4ZIT - chains A and B of the 3 polymer chains in the assembly; structure by X-ray diffraction, 3.30 A resolution.

Chain A (and B):
Name: Multidrug efflux pump subunit AcrB
Source organism: Escherichia coli K-12
Notes: chain B of this document is another copy of the same molecule, construct and numbering; everything in this record applies to it too
UniProtKB: P31224 (ACRB_ECOLI); numbering as in UniProt (aligned over 1-1049)
Sequence (1049 residues; row label = number of the first residue in the row):
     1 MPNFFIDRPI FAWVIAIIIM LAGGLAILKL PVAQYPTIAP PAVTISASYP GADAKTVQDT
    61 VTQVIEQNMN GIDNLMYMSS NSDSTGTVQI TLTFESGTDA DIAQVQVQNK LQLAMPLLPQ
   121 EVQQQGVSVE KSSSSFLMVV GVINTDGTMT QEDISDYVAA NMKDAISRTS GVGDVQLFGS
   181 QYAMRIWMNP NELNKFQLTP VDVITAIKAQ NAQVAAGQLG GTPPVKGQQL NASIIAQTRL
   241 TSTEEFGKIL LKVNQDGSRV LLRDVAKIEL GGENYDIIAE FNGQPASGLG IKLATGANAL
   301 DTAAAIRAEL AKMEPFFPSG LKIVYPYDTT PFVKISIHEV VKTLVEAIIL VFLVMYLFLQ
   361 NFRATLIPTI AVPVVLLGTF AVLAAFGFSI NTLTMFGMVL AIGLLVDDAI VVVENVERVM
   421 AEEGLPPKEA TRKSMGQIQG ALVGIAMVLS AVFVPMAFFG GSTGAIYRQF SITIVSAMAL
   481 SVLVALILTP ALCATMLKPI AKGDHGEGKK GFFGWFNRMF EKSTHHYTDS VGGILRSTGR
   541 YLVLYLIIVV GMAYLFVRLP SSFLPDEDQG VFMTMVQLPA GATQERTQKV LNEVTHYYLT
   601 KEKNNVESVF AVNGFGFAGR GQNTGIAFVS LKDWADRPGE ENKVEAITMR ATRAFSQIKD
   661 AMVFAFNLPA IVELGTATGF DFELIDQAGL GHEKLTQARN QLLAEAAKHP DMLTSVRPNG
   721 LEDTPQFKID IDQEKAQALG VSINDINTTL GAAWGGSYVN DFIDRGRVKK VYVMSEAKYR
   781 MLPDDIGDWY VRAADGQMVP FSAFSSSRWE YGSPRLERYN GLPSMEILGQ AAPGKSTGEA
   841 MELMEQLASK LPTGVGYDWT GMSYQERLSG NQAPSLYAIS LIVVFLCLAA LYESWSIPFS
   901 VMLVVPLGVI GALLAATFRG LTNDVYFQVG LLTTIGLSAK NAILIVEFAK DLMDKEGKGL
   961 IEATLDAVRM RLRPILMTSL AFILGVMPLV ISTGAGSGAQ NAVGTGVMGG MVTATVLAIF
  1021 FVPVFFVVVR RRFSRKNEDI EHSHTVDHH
Disordered / not traced: 1, 1044-1049 (chain B: 1, 1045-1049)
Curated features (UniProtKB/Swiss-Prot):
  - mutagenesis: H526 (H526Y: Partially restores chloramphenicol resistance to an AcrZ G30R mutant)
Bound ions: Ni2+: H525, D529 (shared with H525(B), D529(B) of chain B)

Chain A / chain B interface:
Contacting residue pairs (120):
  R8(A) with E893(B)
  P9(A) with E893(B)
  I10(A) with A889(B); E893(B), hydrogen bond (backbone-side chain); W895(B)
  F11(A) with A890(B), hydrophobic; E893(B)
  W13(A) with W895(B), hydrophobic
  V14(A) with L886(B); W895(B), hydrophobic
  I17(A) with L886(B), hydrophobic
  I18(A) with L886(B), hydrophobic
  D101(A) with D73(B); Q106(B)
  Q104(A) with K110(B)
  V105(A) with V105(B), hydrophobic
  Q108(A) with N109(B), hydrogen bond (side chain-backbone); L113(B)
  Q112(A) with Q112(B)
  M115(A) with P116(B), hydrophobic
  Q123(A) with P116(B); L117(B)
  V127(A) with L113(B)
  S128(A) with L113(B)
  V129(A) with K110(B), hydrogen bond (backbone-side chain); L113(B)
  K131(A) with D73(B), salt bridge
  N161(A) with Q687(B)
  D164(A) with E66(B); Q67(B)
  S167(A) with N70(B); G71(B), hydrogen bond (backbone-backbone)
  R168(A) with M69(B); L75(B); M78(B); N820(B), hydrogen bond (side chain-backbone); G821(B)
  S170(A) with I72(B); D73(B); N74(B), hydrogen bond (side chain-backbone); L75(B)
  Q210(A) with Q733(B)
  Q213(A) with K55(B); T56(B), hydrogen bond; D59(B)
  V214(A) with N747(B)
  A215(A) with P50(B); G51(B); G751(B)
  A216(A) with G51(B), hydrogen bond (backbone-backbone)
  G217(A) with G51(B), hydrogen bond (backbone-backbone); W754(B); G755(B)
  Q218(A) with S84(B), hydrogen bond (side chain-backbone); W754(B)
  L219(A) with F727(B), hydrophobic; W754(B), hydrophobic; W809(B), hydrophobic
  G220(A) with Q622(B), hydrogen bond (backbone-side chain); R780(B); M781(B), hydrogen bond (backbone-backbone)
  G221(A) with R780(B)
  T222(A) with Y275(B), hydrogen bond (side chain-backbone); D276(B); Q584(B), hydrogen bond
  P223(A) with W187(B), hydrophobic; Y275(B), hydrophobic; R780(B), hydrogen bond (backbone-side chain)
  P224(A) with Q584(B); A777(B); M781(B), hydrophobic
  V225(A) with A777(B); K778(B); M781(B)
  K226(A) with E585(B)
  G227(A) with E585(B), hydrogen bond (backbone-side chain)
  Q228(A) with T583(B); E585(B), hydrogen bond (backbone-side chain); M781(B); L782(B)
  Q229(A) with T583(B); R586(B)
  L230(A) with T583(B); W809(B), hydrophobic
  N231(A) with G581(B), hydrogen bond (backbone-backbone); A582(B); Q622(B), hydrogen bond
  A232(A) with P725(B); W809(B), hydrophobic
  S233(A) with Q726(B); F727(B), hydrogen bond (backbone-backbone)
  I234(A) with F727(B); W754(B), hydrophobic
  I235(A) with Q726(B); F727(B), hydrogen bond (backbone-backbone); K728(B); I729(B), hydrogen bond (backbone-backbone); E810(B)
  A236(A) with K728(B), hydrogen bond (backbone-side chain)
  Q237(A) with Q733(B); I743(B); N747(B), hydrogen bond
  T238(A) with K728(B), hydrogen bond
  R239(A) with D59(B), hydrogen bond (side chain-backbone); T60(B)
  L250(A) with E734(B); Q737(B)
  R259(A) with E734(B), salt bridge
  K312(A) with D858(B), salt bridge
  F316(A) with Q687(B); A688(B); G854(B); V855(B); G856(B)
  I763(A) with D59(B)
  R765(A) with G689(B); L690(B)
  R767(A) with Q67(B)
  V768(A) with Q63(B); Q67(B)
Interface residues without a listed pair, chain A (66 interface residues in all): L111, Q124, E130, Y157, V172, G766
Interface residues without a listed pair, chain B (79 interface residues in all): A52, D53, T85, I102, L750, M774, P783, S894

In short:
The interface between chain A and chain B involves 66 residues on one side and 79 on the other, with 26
hydrogen bonds and 3 salt bridges. Among the polar pairs are K131(A)-D73(B), R259(A)-E734(B) and
K312(A)-D858(B). From UniProt: one mutagenesis site on chain A.
Chain A and chain B are both Multidrug efflux pump subunit AcrB (Escherichia coli K-12); the structure,
Crystal structure of AcrB in P21 space group, was determined by X-ray diffraction together with 4ZIV, 4ZIW,
4ZJL, 4ZJO and 4ZJQ from the same study.
